7O71 - chains C and G of the 42 polymer chains in the assembly; structure by electron microscopy, 2.40 A resolution.

# Chain C
Protein: NUCM protein
Source organism: Yarrowia lipolytica
Notes: EC 1.6.99.3
UniProt: Q9UUU1 (Q9UUU1_YARLL); residue numbers follow UniProt; this construct covers 1-466
Sequence (466 residues; numbered 1 to 466; the number before each row is that of its first residue):
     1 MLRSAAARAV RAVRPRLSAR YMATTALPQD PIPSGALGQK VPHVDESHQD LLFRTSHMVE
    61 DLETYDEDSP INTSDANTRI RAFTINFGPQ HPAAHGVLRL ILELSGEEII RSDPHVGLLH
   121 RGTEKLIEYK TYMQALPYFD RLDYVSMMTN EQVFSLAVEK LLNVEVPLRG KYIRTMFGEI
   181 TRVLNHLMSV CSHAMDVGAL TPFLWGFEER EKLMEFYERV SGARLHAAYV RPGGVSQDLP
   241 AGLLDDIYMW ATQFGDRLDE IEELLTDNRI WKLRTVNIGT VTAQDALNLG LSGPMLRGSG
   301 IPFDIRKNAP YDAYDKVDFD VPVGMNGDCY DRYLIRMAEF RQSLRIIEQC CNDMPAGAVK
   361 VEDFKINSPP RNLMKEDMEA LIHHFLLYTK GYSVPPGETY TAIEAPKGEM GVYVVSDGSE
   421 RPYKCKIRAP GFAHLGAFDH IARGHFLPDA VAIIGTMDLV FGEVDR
Not modelled in the structure: 1-29
Modified residues: Arg121 (N3, N4-dimethylarginine; 2MR)
Ligand contacts:
  - 1,2-Distearoyl-sn-glycerophosphoethanolamine (3PE): Arg269, Ile270, Leu273
  - diundecyl phosphatidyl choline (PLC): Gly35, Ala36, Leu37, Gly38
  - 4Fe-4S cluster (SF4): Arg121, Arg141, His226

# Chain G
Protein: Subunit NUGM of NADH:Ubiquinone Oxidoreductase (Complex I)
Source organism: Yarrowia lipolytica
Notes: EC 1.6.99.3
UniProt: Q9UUU0 (Q9UUU0_YARLL); residues 1-281 here = UniProt positions 1-281
Sequence (281 residues; row label = number of the first residue in the row):
     1 MLSRFARIGS MGIRPVAAAR ATFVTSARAA QAAPSWENIK DIRLDPKVHV DEVYEPIVNP
    61 ADRYLQHVSD LHQYAKYIMA ALPKYIQGFS VWKDELTLHV APSAVIPVTT FLRDNTSTQY
   121 KSIIDITAVD YPSRENRFEV VYNFLSVRHN SRIRLKTYAT EVTPVPSITC LYEGANWFER
   181 EAYDMYGVFF EGHPDLRRIM TDYGFEGHPL RKDFPLTGYT EVRWDEEKRR VVYEPLELTQ
   241 AFRNFSAGST AWEPVGPGRD DRPDSFKLPT PKPEEKEGDK K
Not modelled in the structure: 1-33, 273-281

# How chain C and chain G interact
Pairs across the interface (101):
  Arg99(C) with Tyr203(G), hydrogen bond
  Asp113(C) with Arg197(G), salt bridge
  Pro114(C) with Trp177(G), hydrophobic
  His115(C) with Arg197(G); Tyr203(G), hydrogen bond
  Val116(C) with Ile199(G)
  Gly117(C) with Met200(G)
  His120(C) with Met200(G)
  Glu124(C) with Glu181(G)
  Lys125(C) with Pro209(G), hydrogen bond (side chain-backbone); Leu210(G); Arg211(G), hydrogen bond (side chain-backbone); Phe214(G), hydrogen bond (side chain-backbone); Leu216(G)
  Leu126(C) with Leu216(G), hydrophobic
  Glu128(C) with Lys212(G), salt bridge
  Tyr129(C) with Asn244(G)
  Lys160(C) with Tyr64(G); Trp92(G); Lys93(G), hydrogen bond (backbone-side chain); Asp94(G), salt bridge; Glu95(G), salt bridge
  Leu161(C) with Trp92(G), hydrophobic
  Asn163(C) with Asn59(G), hydrogen bond; Pro60(G); Ala61(G), hydrogen bond (side chain-backbone); Lys93(G), hydrogen bond
  Val164(C) with Pro60(G)
  Glu165(C) with Pro60(G)
  Pro167(C) with Glu55(G)
  Leu168(C) with Glu55(G), hydrogen bond (backbone-side chain)
  Asp245(C) with Ile42(G); Arg43(G); Lys47(G), salt bridge
  Tyr248(C) with Ile42(G), hydrophobic
  Met249(C) with Ile42(G), hydrophobic
  Leu287(C) with Lys121(G); Ser122(G); Val147(G), hydrophobic
  Asn288(C) with Lys121(G); Ile123(G); Leu171(G), hydrogen bond (side chain-backbone); Tyr172(G); Glu173(G), hydrogen bond (side chain-backbone); Gly174(G), hydrogen bond (backbone-backbone)
  Leu289(C) with Glu173(G); Gly174(G)
  Gly290(C) with Ile123(G)
  Phe303(C) with Leu145(G), hydrophobic; Val147(G), hydrophobic; Asn150(G)
  Ile305(C) with Arg152(G)
  Asn308(C) with Asn150(G), hydrogen bond (backbone-side chain)
  Ala356(C) with Val53(G)
  Gly357(C) with Val53(G)
  Lys390(C) with Gly248(G)
  Ser393(C) with Pro254(G)
  Glu398(C) with Trp92(G); Arg154(G), salt bridge; Lys156(G), salt bridge
  Thr399(C) with Trp92(G); Glu95(G), hydrogen bond
  Tyr400(C) with Glu95(G), hydrogen bond (backbone-side chain); Ile124(G); Asp125(G); Asn143(G); Arg152(G); Arg154(G)
  Ala402(C) with Arg152(G)
  Glu409(C) with Ile124(G); Arg152(G), salt bridge
  Tyr413(C) with Val141(G); Lys156(G)
  Gly418(C) with Pro254(G)
  Glu420(C) with Ser249(G); Thr250(G), hydrogen bond (side chain-backbone)
  Arg421(C) with Phe245(G); Ser246(G)
  Tyr423(C) with Val129(G), hydrophobic; Asp130(G), hydrogen bond (side chain-backbone); Tyr131(G); Pro132(G); Lys212(G), hydrogen bond (backbone-side chain)
  Lys424(C) with Thr127(G), hydrogen bond; Ala128(G), hydrogen bond (side chain-backbone); Tyr186(G)
  Lys426(C) with Asp125(G); Thr127(G); Phe178(G)
  Arg428(C) with Ile124(G), hydrogen bond (side chain-backbone); Asp125(G)
  Phe432(C) with Trp177(G); Phe178(G), hydrophobic; Glu181(G); Met200(G), hydrophobic
  Leu435(C) with Trp177(G), hydrophobic
  Gly436(C) with Trp177(G)
  Val464(C) with Met200(G)
  Asp465(C) with Met200(G)
  Arg466(C) with Glu181(G), salt bridge; Met200(G)
Other interface residues (no listed pair), chain C (55 interface residues in all): Pro395, Pro396, Val415
Other interface residues (no listed pair), chain G (65 interface residues in all): Val50, Thr97, Ile126, Glu139, Met185, Pro215, Phe242, Val255

# In short
55 residues of chain C face 65 of chain G across their interface; the contacts include 22 hydrogen bonds and 9
salt bridges. Polar pairs include Asp113(C)-Arg197(G), Glu128(C)-Lys212(G) and Lys160(C)-Asp94(G). Chain C
binds 4Fe-4S cluster, 1,2-Distearoyl-sn-glycerophosphoethanolamine and diundecyl phosphatidyl choline.
Chain C is NUCM protein and chain G is Subunit NUGM of NADH:Ubiquinone Oxidoreductase (Complex I), both from
Yarrowia lipolytica; the structure, Cryo-EM structure of a respiratory complex I, was determined by electron
microscopy (same publication as 7O6Y).
